Entry 6RD8 (electron microscopy, 3.08 A resolution); this record covers chains 5 and M of the 18 polymer chains in the assembly.

== Chain 5 ==
Molecule: Mitochondrial F1F0 ATP synthase associated 14 kDa protein
Organism: Polytomella sp. Pringsheim 198.80
UniProtKB: A0A024FSR7 (A0A024FSR7_9CHLO); numbering as in UniProt (aligned over 1-123)
Sequence (123 residues; each row starts with the number of its first residue):
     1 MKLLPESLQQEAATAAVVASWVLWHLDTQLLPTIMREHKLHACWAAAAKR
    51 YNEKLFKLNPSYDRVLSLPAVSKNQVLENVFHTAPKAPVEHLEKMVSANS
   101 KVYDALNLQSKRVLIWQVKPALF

== Chain M ==
Molecule: Mitochondrial ATP synthase subunit 6
Organism: Polytomella sp. Pringsheim 198.80
UniProtKB: H8PGG3 (H8PGG3_9CHLO); residue numbers follow UniProt; this construct covers 1-327
Sequence (327 residues; numbered 1 to 327; the number before each row is that of its first residue):
     1 MSVLSSVSMGSRIGSSLLGRSSAYLAQCGFSTRSNLNGSIDTSSSVFQAL
    51 SSDNENKPAASPLNVKLPGMSCSSILLPKTSRIAVPFGNQTMAMSSVRDV
   101 KTGSLPTNFLTGVYRFWRSQNPAEKPHDPVNDRLLPAVVDASDKRASIGT
   151 WATTFFCTIISCNLLGLMPFNEAPTSGLGFATGLGVSVWATATILGLSKT
   201 GFKFPGHFIPGGTPWPMAFIFVPLETISYTFRAVSLGVRLWVNMLAGHTL
   251 LHILTGMALALPFSLGFFSMVPATFGVCCLLSALVGLEYLVAVLQSGVFS
   301 ILSTVYVGEFNHDKFIGPAAKIVKKIH
Disordered / not traced: 1-94, 206-218, 325-327
Ion coordination: Zn2+: His-248, His-252
From the paper describing this entry:
  - Zn2+ coordination: His-248, His-252
  - catalytic residues: His-248, Glu-288 (proposed by the authors, not directly observed)

== Chain 5 / chain M interface ==
Residue-residue contacts (33; chain 5 residue first):
  Leu-3(5) / Leu-178(M)
  Leu-3(5) / Trp-241(M)  hydrophobic
  Leu-3(5) / Leu-245(M)  hydrophobic
  Leu-4(5) / Leu-178(M)  hydrophobic
  Leu-8(5) / Leu-178(M)  hydrophobic
  Leu-8(5) / Gly-179(M)
  Glu-11(5) / Gly-177(M)
  Glu-11(5) / Leu-178(M)
  Glu-11(5) / Gly-179(M)  hydrogen bond (side chain-backbone)
  Glu-11(5) / Phe-180(M)
  Ala-12(5) / Gly-179(M)
  Thr-14(5) / Phe-180(M)
  Ala-15(5) / Phe-180(M)
  Val-18(5) / Thr-158(M)
  Ala-19(5) / Thr-154(M)
  Val-22(5) / Thr-154(M)
  Leu-23(5) / Thr-150(M)
  Leu-23(5) / Thr-154(M)
  Leu-26(5) / Thr-150(M)
  Leu-26(5) / Thr-153(M)
  Leu-26(5) / Thr-154(M)
  Asp-27(5) / Thr-150(M)
  Leu-30(5) / Leu-110(M)  hydrophobic
  Thr-33(5) / Val-100(M)
  Ile-34(5) / Thr-107(M)
  Ile-34(5) / Leu-110(M)  hydrophobic
  Ile-34(5) / Thr-111(M)
  Met-35(5) / Tyr-114(M)  hydrophobic
  Glu-37(5) / Lys-101(M)
  Glu-37(5) / Thr-102(M)
  Glu-37(5) / Gly-103(M)  hydrogen bond (side chain-backbone)
  Glu-37(5) / Thr-107(M)
  His-38(5) / Arg-115(M)  hydrogen bond
Also at the interface, not in a pair above, chain 5 (22 interface residues in all): Met-1, Pro-5, Leu-31
Also at the interface, not in a pair above, chain M (24 interface residues in all): Trp-151, Phe-155, Cys-157, Leu-184, Thr-249

== In short ==
22 residues of chain 5 and 24 residues of chain M are in contact; the contacts include 3 hydrogen bonds. Polar
pairs include Glu-11(5)/Gly-179(M), Glu-37(5)/Gly-103(M) and His-38(5)/Arg-115(M). The Zn2+ site is built by
His-248(M) and His-252(M). From the paper: catalytic residues His-248(M) and Glu-288(M); Zn2+ coordination by
His-248(M) and His-252(M).
Chain 5 is Mitochondrial F1F0 ATP synthase associated 14 kDa protein and chain M is Mitochondrial ATP synthase
subunit 6, both from Polytomella sp. Pringsheim 198.80; the structure, CryoEM structure of Polytomella F-ATP
synthase, c-ring position 2, focussed refinement of Fo and peripheral stalk, was determined by electron
microscopy (same publication as 6RD4, 6RD5, 6RD6, 6RD7, 6RD9, 6RDA and 46 further entries).
